PDB entry 9E0J | electron microscopy, 2.40 A resolution | chains F and J of the 30 polymer chains in the assembly

[Chain F]
Molecule: Photosystem I reaction center subunit III
Source organism: Anthocerotibacter panamensis
Chain sequence (177 residues; row label = number of the first residue in the row):
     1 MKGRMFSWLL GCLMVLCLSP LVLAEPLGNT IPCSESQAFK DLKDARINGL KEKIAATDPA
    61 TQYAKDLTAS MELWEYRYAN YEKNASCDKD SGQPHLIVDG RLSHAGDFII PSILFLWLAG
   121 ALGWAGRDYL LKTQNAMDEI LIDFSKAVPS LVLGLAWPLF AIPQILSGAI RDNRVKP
Disordered / not traced: 1-25, 174-177
Ligand contacts:
  - beta-carotene (BCR), molecule 1: Tyr-76, Leu-96, Asp-107, Phe-108, Pro-111, Leu-114
  - beta-carotene (BCR), molecule 2: Val-98, Asp-99, Gly-100, Phe-108, Gly-120, Gly-123, Trp-124, Arg-127, Trp-157, Ala-161, Ile-165
  - beta-carotene (BCR), molecule 3: Pro-111, Leu-114, Phe-115, Leu-118, Ala-119, Leu-122
  - beta-carotene (BCR), molecule 4: Leu-118, Ala-121, Leu-122, Phe-144, Val-148, Leu-151, Leu-155
  - chlorophyll a (CLA), molecule 1: Arg-77, Leu-114, Leu-118, Leu-155
  - chlorophyll a (CLA), molecule 2: Val-98, Phe-108, Ser-112, Leu-116
  - chlorophyll a (CLA), molecule 3: Asp-99, Gly-100, Arg-101, Leu-102, Ile-109
  - chlorophyll a (CLA), molecule 4: Phe-108, Pro-111, Ser-112, Phe-115, Leu-116, Ala-119, Leu-122, Gly-123, Trp-157
  - chlorophyll a (CLA), molecule 5: Ile-110, Ile-113, Leu-114, Trp-117
  - chlorophyll a (CLA), molecule 6: Leu-122, Gly-123, Ala-125, Gly-126, Arg-127, Tyr-129, Ile-142, Ala-147, Ser-150, Leu-151
  - chlorophyll a (CLA), molecule 7: Gly-126, Tyr-129, Leu-130, Glu-139, Ile-142, Phe-144, Val-148, Leu-151

[Chain J]
Molecule: Photosystem I reaction center subunit IX
Source organism: Anthocerotibacter panamensis
Chain sequence (41 residues; row label = number of the first residue in the row):
     1 MKIPFLSLAP ISGALFIIGS VVVLALANIY AKYPLLHPLV P
Disordered / not traced: 1, 41
Ligand contacts:
  - Menaquinone-4 (1L3): Gly-13, Ala-14, Ile-17
  - beta-carotene (BCR), molecule 1: Ile-3, Leu-6, Phe-16, Ile-17, Ser-20, Val-21, Leu-24
  - beta-carotene (BCR), molecule 2: Pro-10, Ile-11, Ala-14, Ile-17, Val-21, Leu-24, Asn-28
  - beta-carotene (BCR), molecule 3: Tyr-30, Ala-31, Pro-34, Leu-35, Leu-36, His-37, Pro-38
  - chlorophyll a (CLA), molecule 1: Leu-8, Ala-9, Pro-10, Gly-13, Phe-16, Ile-17
  - chlorophyll a (CLA), molecule 2: Ala-9, Ser-12, Gly-13, Leu-15, Phe-16, Gly-19, Ser-20
  - chlorophyll a (CLA), molecule 3: Ser-20, Val-23, Leu-24, Ala-27, Asn-28, Ala-31, Tyr-33, Pro-34, Leu-35
  - chlorophyll a (CLA), molecule 4: His-37, Pro-38, Leu-39, Val-40

[Chain F / chain J interface]
Residue-residue contacts (35; chain F residue first):
  Tyr-76(F) with Lys-32(J)
  Arg-77(F) with Lys-32(J), hydrogen bond (side chain-backbone); Tyr-33(J), hydrogen bond (side chain-backbone)
  Asn-80(F) with Pro-38(J)
  Tyr-81(F) with Leu-35(J)
  Lys-83(F) with Val-40(J)
  Asn-84(F) with Leu-36(J); Pro-38(J); Val-40(J)
  Ser-86(F) with Leu-36(J)
  Pro-94(F) with Leu-35(J), hydrophobic
  Leu-102(F) with Leu-39(J)
  Ser-103(F) with Leu-39(J)
  Ala-105(F) with Leu-39(J)
  Gly-106(F) with Leu-36(J); His-37(J), hydrogen bond (backbone-backbone); Leu-39(J)
  Asp-107(F) with Leu-36(J)
  Ile-110(F) with His-37(J); Leu-39(J), hydrophobic
  Leu-122(F) with Phe-16(J), hydrophobic
  Met-137(F) with Lys-2(J)
  Asp-138(F) with Lys-2(J)
  Glu-139(F) with Ala-9(J)
  Ile-140(F) with Leu-8(J); Ala-9(J), hydrogen bond (backbone-backbone)
  Leu-141(F) with Lys-2(J), hydrogen bond (backbone-side chain); Ser-7(J); Leu-8(J)
  Ile-142(F) with Ser-7(J), hydrogen bond (backbone-backbone); Ser-12(J)
  Asp-143(F) with Lys-2(J)
  Phe-144(F) with Ile-3(J), hydrophobic; Leu-6(J); Ser-7(J)
Also at the interface, not in a pair above, chain F (25 interface residues in all): Leu-73, Leu-96

[In short]
25 residues of chain F face 16 of chain J across their interface; the contacts include 6 hydrogen bonds. Polar
contacts include Arg-77(F)/Lys-32(J), Arg-77(F)/Tyr-33(J) and Leu-141(F)/Lys-2(J). 3 chlorophyll a molecules
and 2 beta-carotene molecules are bound between chain F and chain J.
Here chain F is Photosystem I reaction center subunit III and chain J is Photosystem I reaction center subunit
IX, both from Anthocerotibacter panamensis. Entry 9E0J (Structure and evolution of Photosystem I in the
early-branching cyanobacterium Anthocerotibacter panamensis) was determined by electron microscopy.
